PDB entry 5UM8 | X-ray diffraction, 3.94 A resolution | chains B and D of the 6 polymer chains in the assembly

Chain B:
Molecule: glycoprotein gp41
Source organism: Human immunodeficiency virus 1
Sequence (153 residues; row label = number of the first residue in the row):
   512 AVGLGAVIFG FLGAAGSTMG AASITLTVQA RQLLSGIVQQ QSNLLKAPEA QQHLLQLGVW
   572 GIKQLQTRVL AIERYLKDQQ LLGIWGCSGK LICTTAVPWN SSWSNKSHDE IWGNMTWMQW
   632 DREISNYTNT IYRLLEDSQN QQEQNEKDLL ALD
Disordered / not traced: 512-520, 553-565, 663-664
Disulfides: Cys-598/Cys-604
Covalently attached groups: N-acetylglucosamine (NAG) linked to Asn-611, Asn-625, Asn-637
From the paper describing this entry:
  - conformationally variable residues (loop rearrangement, order/disorder transition): Ser-553 to Leu-565, Leu-566 to Gly-569

Chain D:
Molecule: Fab 35022 heavy chain
Source organism: Homo sapiens
Notes: antibody fragment or engineered binder
Sequence (240 residues; each row starts with the number of its first residue; a row labelled like 72A-72H holds insertion residues (72A, then the next letters in order)):
     1 EGQLVQSGAE LKKPGASVKI SCKTSGYRFN FYHINWIRQT AGRGPEWMGW IS
   52A P
    53 YSGDKNLAPA FQDRVIMTTD
72A-72H TEVPVTSF
    73 TSTGAAYMEI
82A-82C RNL
    83 KFDDTGTYFC AKGLLRDG
100A-100F SSTWLP
   101 YLWGQGTLLT VSSASTKGPS VFPLAPSSKS TSGGTAALGC LVKDYFPEPV TVSWNSGALT
   161 SGVHTFPAVL QSSGLYSLSS VVTVPSSSLG TQTYICNVNH KPSNTKVDKR VEPKSCDKGL
   221 EV
Disulfides: Cys-22/Cys-92, Cys-140/Cys-196
Residues lining bound ligands: N-acetylglucosamine (NAG; 2-acetamido-2-deoxy-beta-D-glucopyranose): Glu-1, Tyr-32, Lys-94, Gly-95, Leu-96, Tyr-101

Interface between chain B and chain D:
Pairs across the interface (12):
  Gly-527(B) with Arg-98(D), hydrogen bond (backbone-side chain)
  Thr-529(B) with Arg-98(D)
  Asp-620(B) with Leu-97(D)
  Gly-624(B) with Leu-97(D); Arg-98(D), hydrogen bond (backbone-backbone); Asp-99(D), hydrogen bond (backbone-backbone)
  Asn-625(B) with Tyr-32(D), hydrogen bond; Arg-98(D)
  Thr-627(B) with Phe-72H(D); Arg-98(D)
  Met-629(B) with Phe-72H(D), hydrophobic
  Arg-633(B) with Ser-72G(D)
Interface residues without a listed pair, chain B (10 interface residues in all): Ser-528, Gln-630
Interface residues without a listed pair, chain D (8 interface residues in all): Phe-31, Leu-96

Overview:
10 residues of chain B and 8 residues of chain D are in contact; the contacts include 4 hydrogen bonds. Among
the polar pairs are Gly-527(B)/Arg-98(D), Asn-625(B)/Tyr-32(D) and Gly-624(B)/Arg-98(D). Ligands of chain D:
N-acetylglucosamine. N-acetylglucosamine is covalently linked to Asn-611(B), Asn-625(B) and Asn-637(B). From
the paper: conformational variability at Ser-553(B) and Leu-566(B).
Here chain B is glycoprotein gp41 (Human immunodeficiency virus 1) and chain D is Fab 35022 heavy chain (Homo
sapiens). Entry 5UM8 (Crystal structure of HIV-1 envelope trimer 16055 NFL TD CC (T569G) in complex with Fabs
35022 ...) was determined by X-ray diffraction.
